PDB entry 6RUR | X-ray diffraction, 6.00 A resolution (low resolution: residue-level contacts below are approximate; hydrogen-bond / salt-bridge calls are withheld) | chains A and G of the 12 polymer chains in the assembly

# Chain A (and G)
Name: Complement C3
Organism: Homo sapiens
Notes: chain G of this document is another copy of the same molecule, construct and numbering; everything in this record applies to it too
Reference sequence: P01024 (CO3_HUMAN); residues 1-645 here correspond to UniProt positions 23-667 (UniProt number = residue number + 22)
Amino-acid sequence (645 residues; row label = number of the first residue in the row):
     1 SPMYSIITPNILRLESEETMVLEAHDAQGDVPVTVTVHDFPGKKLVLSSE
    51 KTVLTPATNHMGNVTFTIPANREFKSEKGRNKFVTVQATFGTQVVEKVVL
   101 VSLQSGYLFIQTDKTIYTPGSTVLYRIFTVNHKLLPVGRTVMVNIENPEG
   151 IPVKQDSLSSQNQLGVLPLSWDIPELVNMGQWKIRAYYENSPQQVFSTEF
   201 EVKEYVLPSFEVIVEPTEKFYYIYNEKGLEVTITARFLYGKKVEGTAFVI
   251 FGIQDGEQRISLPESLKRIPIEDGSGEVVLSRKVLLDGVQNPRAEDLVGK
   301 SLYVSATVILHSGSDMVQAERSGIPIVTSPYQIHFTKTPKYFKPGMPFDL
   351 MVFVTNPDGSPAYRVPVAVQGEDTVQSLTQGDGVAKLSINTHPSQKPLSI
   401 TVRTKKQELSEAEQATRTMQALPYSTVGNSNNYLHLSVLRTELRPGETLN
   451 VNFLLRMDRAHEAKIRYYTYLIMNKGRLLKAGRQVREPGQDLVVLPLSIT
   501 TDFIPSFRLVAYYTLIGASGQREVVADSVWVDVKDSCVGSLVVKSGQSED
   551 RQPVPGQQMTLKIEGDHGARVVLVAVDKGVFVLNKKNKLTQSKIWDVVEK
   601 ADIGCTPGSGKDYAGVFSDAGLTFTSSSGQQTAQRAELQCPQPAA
Cystine bridges: Cys605-Cys640
Glycans and other covalent adducts: N-acetylglucosamine (NAG) linked to Asn63
UniProt features mapped onto this chain:
  - site: Ser519, Gly520 (Microbial infection: Cleavage)
  - modified residue (Phosphoserine): Ser16, Ser48, Ser275, Ser281
  - glycosylation: Asn63 (N-linked (GlcNAc...) asparagine)

# How chain A and chain G interact
Contacting residue pairs (34):
  Gly345(A) - Gln490(G)
  Pro347(A) - Leu492(G)
  Pro347(A) - Val494(G)
  Arg364(A) - Gly446(G)
  Gln376(A) - Ser498(G)
  Ser377(A) - Thr448(G)
  Leu378(A) - Gly446(G)
  Lys386(A) - Asn450(G)
  Ser388(A) - Val494(G)
  Ser388(A) - Pro496(G)
  Asn390(A) - Gln484(G)
  Asn390(A) - Val494(G)
  Thr391(A) - Gln490(G)
  Leu439(A) - Leu439(G)
  Gly446(A) - Leu378(G)
  Thr448(A) - Ser377(G)
  Asn450(A) - Lys386(G)
  Leu454(A) - Leu492(G)
  Arg456(A) - Arg459(G)
  Met457(A) - Arg459(G)
  Asp458(A) - Arg459(G)
  Arg459(A) - Arg459(G)
  Gln484(A) - Asn390(G)
  Glu487(A) - His392(G)
  Gly489(A) - Gly345(G)
  Gly489(A) - Arg456(G)
  Gln490(A) - Gly345(G)
  Gln490(A) - Thr391(G)
  Gln490(A) - His392(G)
  Leu492(A) - Pro347(G)
  Leu492(A) - Leu454(G)
  Val493(A) - Asn390(G)
  Val494(A) - Ser388(G)
  Val494(A) - Asn390(G)
Interface residues without a listed pair, chain A (32 interface residues in all): His392, Pro393, Arg444, Pro488, Pro496, Ser498
Interface residues without a listed pair, chain G (29 interface residues in all): Arg364, Gln376, Pro393, Arg444, Glu447, Glu487, Val493

# Overview
The interface between chain A and chain G involves 32 residues on one side and 29 on the other.
Both chains are Complement C3 (Homo sapiens). Entry 6RUR (Structure of the SCIN stabilized C3bBb convertase
bound to properdin) was determined by X-ray diffraction, deposited together with 6RU5, 6RUV, 6RV6 and 6SEJ.
